Entry 8F6B (X-ray diffraction, 2.75 A resolution); this record covers chains A and B of the 8 polymer chains in the assembly.

== Chain A (and B) ==
Protein: PolG2
Organism: Mus musculus
Notes: chain B of this document is another copy of the same molecule, construct and numbering; everything in this record applies to it too
UniProt: Q0VES3 (Q0VES3_MOUSE); residue numbers follow UniProt; this construct covers 17-459
Sequence (455 residues; each row starts with the number of its first residue):
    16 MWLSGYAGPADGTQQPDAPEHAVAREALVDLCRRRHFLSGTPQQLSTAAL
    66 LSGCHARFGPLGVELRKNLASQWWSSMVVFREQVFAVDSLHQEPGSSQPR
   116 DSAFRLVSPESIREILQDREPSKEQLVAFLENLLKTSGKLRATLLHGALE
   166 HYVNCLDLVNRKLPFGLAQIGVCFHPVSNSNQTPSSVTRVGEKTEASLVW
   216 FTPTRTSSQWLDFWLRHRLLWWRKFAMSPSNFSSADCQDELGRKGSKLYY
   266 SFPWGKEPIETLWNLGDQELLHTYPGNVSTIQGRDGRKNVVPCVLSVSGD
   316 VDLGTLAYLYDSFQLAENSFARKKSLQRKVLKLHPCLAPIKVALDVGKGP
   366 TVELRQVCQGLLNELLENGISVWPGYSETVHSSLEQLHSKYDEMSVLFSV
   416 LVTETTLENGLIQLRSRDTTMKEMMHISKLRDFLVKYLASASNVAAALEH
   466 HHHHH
Disordered / not traced: 16-37, 193-202, 333-340, 464-470 (chain B: 16-40, 194-202, 338-340, 464-470)
Construct notes: initiating methionine (16); expression tag (460-470)
From the paper describing this entry:
  - self-association interface (contacts with another copy of this molecule); pairs are residue here / residue on that copy: E368-R220, E419-R220, Q428-F335, M436-M436, K437-F335, E438-F335 (backbone contact), M439-F335, N458, V459
  - binding site for the 18-nt DNA strand: R299, R302, R337, K338, T366, T394, H396
  - binding site for the 18-nt DNA strand: K303, S398
  - mutagenesis - R299A/R302A/K303A, R337A/K338A/K339A: decreased catalytic activity

== Interface between chain A and chain B ==
Residue-residue contacts (103; chain A residue first):
  R48(A) - N169(B)  hydrogen bond
  H51(A) - N169(B)  hydrogen bond (side chain-backbone)
  H51(A) - D172(B)  salt bridge
  H51(A) - L173(B)
  S54(A) - H166(B)
  S54(A) - N169(B)
  C69(A) - L105(B)
  H70(A) - L105(B)
  A71(A) - D103(B)
  A71(A) - L105(B)
  A71(A) - H166(B)
  P75(A) - A101(B)
  P75(A) - C170(B)  hydrophobic
  P75(A) - L173(B)  hydrophobic
  V78(A) - A101(B)  hydrophobic
  V78(A) - D103(B)
  R81(A) - D103(B)  salt bridge
  W89(A) - K82(B)
  V94(A) - L381(B)
  F95(A) - L381(B)  hydrophobic
  F95(A) - E382(B)
  Q98(A) - S392(B)
  A101(A) - P75(B)
  A101(A) - V78(B)  hydrophobic
  D103(A) - A71(B)
  D103(A) - V78(B)
  D103(A) - R81(B)  salt bridge
  S104(A) - A71(B)
  L105(A) - C69(B)
  L105(A) - H70(B)
  L105(A) - A71(B)
  L105(A) - E207(B)
  H106(A) - H106(B)
  H106(A) - V187(B)
  H106(A) - E207(B)  salt bridge
  Q107(A) - F189(B)
  Q107(A) - V205(B)
  Q107(A) - E207(B)  hydrogen bond (backbone-side chain)
  S117(A) - P124(B)
  S117(A) - E125(B)
  A118(A) - P124(B)
  F119(A) - V122(B)
  F119(A) - S123(B)
  F119(A) - P124(B)
  R120(A) - R120(B)
  R120(A) - L121(B)
  R120(A) - V122(B)  hydrogen bond (backbone-backbone)
  L121(A) - R120(B)
  L121(A) - L155(B)  hydrophobic
  V122(A) - F119(B)
  V122(A) - R120(B)  hydrogen bond (backbone-backbone)
  V122(A) - V122(B)  hydrophobic
  S123(A) - F119(B)
  S123(A) - T203(B)
  P124(A) - D116(B)
  P124(A) - S117(B)
  P124(A) - A118(B)
  P124(A) - F119(B)
  P124(A) - R120(B)
  E125(A) - D116(B)
  E125(A) - S117(B)
  I127(A) - L145(B)  hydrophobic
  I127(A) - L148(B)  hydrophobic
  I127(A) - L149(B)  hydrophobic
  P136(A) - K138(B)
  K138(A) - E135(B)  salt bridge
  K138(A) - P136(B)
  L141(A) - L141(B)  hydrophobic
  V142(A) - L141(B)  hydrophobic
  L145(A) - I127(B)
  L145(A) - L141(B)  hydrophobic
  L145(A) - F144(B)  hydrophobic
  L145(A) - L145(B)  hydrophobic
  L148(A) - I127(B)  hydrophobic
  L149(A) - I127(B)  hydrophobic
  L155(A) - L121(B)  hydrophobic
  H166(A) - S54(B)
  H166(A) - A71(B)
  N169(A) - R48(B)  hydrogen bond
  N169(A) - H51(B)  hydrogen bond (backbone-side chain)
  N169(A) - S54(B)  hydrogen bond
  D172(A) - H51(B)  salt bridge
  L173(A) - H51(B)
  L173(A) - P75(B)  hydrophobic
  L173(A) - W388(B)  hydrophobic
  N175(A) - E393(B)  hydrogen bond
  K177(A) - S392(B)  hydrogen bond (side chain-backbone)
  K177(A) - E393(B)
  K177(A) - T394(B)
  V187(A) - H106(B)
  F189(A) - Q107(B)
  V205(A) - Q107(B)
  E207(A) - L105(B)
  E207(A) - H106(B)  salt bridge
  E207(A) - Q107(B)  hydrogen bond
  L381(A) - V94(B)
  L381(A) - F95(B)  hydrophobic
  W388(A) - L173(B)  hydrophobic
  S392(A) - K177(B)
  E393(A) - L173(B)
  E393(A) - N175(B)
  T394(A) - K177(B)
  V395(A) - N175(B)
Other interface residues (no listed pair), chain A (65 interface residues in all): G55, G68, R72, F73, K82, F100, V102, R115, D116, L131, F144, E382
Other interface residues (no listed pair), chain B (66 interface residues in all): G68, R72, F73, W89, Q98, F100, V102, S104, V142, P389, V395

== Summary ==
Chain A and chain B form an interface of 65 and 66 residues respectively; the contacts include 11 hydrogen
bonds and 7 salt bridges. Polar pairs include H51(A)-D172(B), R81(A)-D103(B) and H106(A)-E207(B). The paper
reports a binding site for the 18-nt DNA strand at R299(A), R302(A) and R337(A) among others;
R299A/R302A/K303A and R337A/K338A/K339A of chain A reduce catalytic activity.
Both chains are PolG2 (Mus musculus). Entry 8F6B (Crystal structure of murine PolG2 hexamer bound to DNA) was
determined by X-ray diffraction (same publication as 8F69).
